Entry 4QZ5 (X-ray diffraction, 2.80 A resolution); this record covers chains M and b of the 28 polymer chains in the assembly.

== Chain M ==
Protein: Proteasome subunit beta type-7
Source organism: Saccharomyces cerevisiae
Notes: EC 3.4.25.1
Reference sequence: P30657 (PSB7_YEAST); residues -12 to 233 here correspond to UniProt positions 21-266 (UniProt number = residue number + 33)
Amino-acid sequence (246 residues; row label = number of the first residue in the row; numbers below 1 keep their minus sign (Thr-12 is residue -12)):
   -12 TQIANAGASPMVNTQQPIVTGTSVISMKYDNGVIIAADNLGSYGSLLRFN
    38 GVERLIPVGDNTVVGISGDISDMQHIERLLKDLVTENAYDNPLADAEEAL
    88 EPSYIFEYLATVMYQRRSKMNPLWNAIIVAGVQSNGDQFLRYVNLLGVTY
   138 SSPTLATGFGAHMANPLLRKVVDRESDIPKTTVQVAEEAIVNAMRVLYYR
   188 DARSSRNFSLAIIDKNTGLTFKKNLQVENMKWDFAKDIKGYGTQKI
Disordered / not traced: -12 to 0, 226-233

== Chain b ==
Protein: Proteasome subunit beta type-1
Source organism: Saccharomyces cerevisiae
Notes: EC 3.4.25.1
Reference sequence: P38624 (PSB1_YEAST); residues 1-196 here correspond to UniProt positions 20-215 (UniProt number = residue number + 19)
Amino-acid sequence (196 residues; each row starts with the number of its first residue):
     1 TSIMAVTFKDGVILGADSRTTTGAYIANRVTDKLTRVHDKIWCCRSGSAA
    51 DTQAIADIVQYHLELYTSQYGTPSTETAASVFKELCYENKDNLTAGIIVA
   101 GYDDKNKGEVYTIPLGGSVHKLPYAIAGSGSTFIYGYCDKNFRENMSKEE
   151 TVDFIKHSLSQAIKWDGSSGGVIRMVVLTAAGVERLIFYPDEYEQL
Covalent attachments: compound 04C linked to Thr1
Ligand contacts: 04C (1,2,4-trideoxy-4-methyl-2-{[N-(morpholin-4-ylacetyl)-L-alanyl-O-methyl-L-tyrosyl]amino}-1-phenyl-D-xylitol): Arg19, Thr20, Thr21, Thr22, Thr31, Lys33, Arg45, Ser46, Gly47, Ser48, Ala49, Thr52, Thr94, Ser129, Ser168

== Interface between chain M and chain b ==
Pairs across the interface (47):
  Ser32(M) - Trp165(b)
  Ser32(M) - Asp166(b)
  Ser32(M) - Gly167(b)  hydrogen bond (backbone-backbone)
  Leu33(M) - Phe133(b)  hydrophobic
  Leu33(M) - Trp165(b)
  Leu34(M) - Lys164(b)
  Leu34(M) - Trp165(b)  hydrogen bond (backbone-backbone)
  Leu34(M) - Asp166(b)
  Leu34(M) - Gly167(b)
  Arg35(M) - Trp165(b)
  Phe146(M) - Ala24(b)
  Phe146(M) - Tyr25(b)
  Tyr185(M) - Glu194(b)  hydrogen bond
  Tyr186(M) - Ile26(b)
  Tyr186(M) - Arg29(b)
  Arg187(M) - Ala24(b)
  Arg187(M) - Tyr25(b)
  Arg187(M) - Ile26(b)  hydrogen bond (backbone-backbone)
  Arg187(M) - Ala27(b)  hydrogen bond (side chain-backbone)
  Arg187(M) - Asn28(b)
  Arg187(M) - Arg29(b)
  Asp188(M) - Ala24(b)
  Asp188(M) - Ile26(b)
  Ala189(M) - Arg19(b)
  Ala189(M) - Ala24(b)  hydrogen bond (backbone-backbone)
  Ala189(M) - Ile26(b)
  Ala189(M) - Gly167(b)
  Arg190(M) - Ala24(b)
  Arg190(M) - Gly167(b)
  Arg193(M) - Asp191(b)  salt bridge
  Arg193(M) - Glu194(b)  salt bridge
  Lys218(M) - Arg29(b)  hydrogen bond (backbone-side chain)
  Trp219(M) - Arg29(b)
  Trp219(M) - Gly171(b)
  Trp219(M) - Val172(b)  hydrophobic
  Trp219(M) - Tyr189(b)
  Trp219(M) - Pro190(b)
  Asp220(M) - Tyr189(b)
  Phe221(M) - Arg29(b)
  Phe221(M) - Val30(b)  hydrophobic
  Ala222(M) - Val30(b)  hydrophobic
  Ala222(M) - Arg174(b)  hydrogen bond (backbone-side chain)
  Ala222(M) - Ile187(b)  hydrophobic
  Lys223(M) - Ile187(b)
  Lys223(M) - Tyr189(b)
  Ile225(M) - Val30(b)  hydrophobic
  Ile225(M) - Arg174(b)
Interface residues without a listed pair, chain M (21 interface residues in all): Met150, Met217
Interface residues without a listed pair, chain b (25 interface residues in all): Thr21, Asp32, Ile163, Ser168

== Summary ==
The interface between chain M and chain b involves 21 residues on one side and 25 on the other; the contacts
include 8 hydrogen bonds and 2 salt bridges. Polar pairs include Arg193(M)-Asp191(b), Arg193(M)-Glu194(b) and
Tyr185(M)-Glu194(b). Covalently linked compound 04C: at Thr1(b).
Here chain M is Proteasome subunit beta type-7 and chain b is Proteasome subunit beta type-1, both from
Saccharomyces cerevisiae. Entry 4QZ5 (yCP beta5-A49T-mutant in complex with ONX 0914) was determined by X-ray
diffraction (same publication as 4QUX, 4QUY, 4QV0, 4QV1, 4QV3, 4QV4 and 42 further entries).
